2JAE - chains A and B; structure by X-ray diffraction, 1.25 A resolution.

[Chain A (and B)]
Name: L-amino acid oxidase
From: Rhodococcus opacus
Notes: EC 1.4.3.2; chain B of this document is another copy of the same molecule, construct and numbering; everything in this record applies to it too
UniProt: Q8VPD4 (Q8VPD4_RHOOP); residues 2-490 here correspond to UniProt positions 46-534 (UniProt number = residue number + 44)
Sequence (489 residues; row label = number of the first residue in the row):
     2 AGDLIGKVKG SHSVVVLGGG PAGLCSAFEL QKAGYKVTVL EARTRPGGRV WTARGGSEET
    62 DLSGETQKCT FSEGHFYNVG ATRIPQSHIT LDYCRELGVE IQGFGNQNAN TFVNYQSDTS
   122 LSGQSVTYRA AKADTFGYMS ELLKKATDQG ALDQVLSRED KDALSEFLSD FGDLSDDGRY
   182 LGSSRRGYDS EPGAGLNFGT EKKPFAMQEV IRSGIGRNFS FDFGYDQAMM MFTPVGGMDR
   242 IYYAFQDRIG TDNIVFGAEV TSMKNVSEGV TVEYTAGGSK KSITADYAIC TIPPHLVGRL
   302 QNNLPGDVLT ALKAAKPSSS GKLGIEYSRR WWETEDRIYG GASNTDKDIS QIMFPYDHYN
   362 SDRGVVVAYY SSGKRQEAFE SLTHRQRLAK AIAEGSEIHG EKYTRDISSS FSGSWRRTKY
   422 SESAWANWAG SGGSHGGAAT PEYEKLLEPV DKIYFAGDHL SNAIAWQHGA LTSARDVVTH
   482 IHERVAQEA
Not modelled in the structure: 2-3, 433-439, 490 (chain B: 2-3, 432-439, 489-490)
Curated features (UniProtKB/Swiss-Prot):
  - binding site (FAD): P22, A23, E42 to R44, R50, G81 to R84, V261, D459, A466 to Q468
  - binding site (substrate): R84, Q228, Y371, A466
Ligand contacts: FAD (flavin-adenine dinucleotide): G19, G20, G21, P22, A23, G24, L41, E42, A43, R44, G48, G49, R50, V51, V80, G81, A82, T83, R84, A259, E260, V261, T292, I293, P294, L297, S321, K323, Y371, W416, Y421, A425, W426, G458, D459, A466, W467, Q468, A471

[Interface between chain A and chain B]
Pairs across the interface - 157 pairs, chain A then chain B:
  Q87(A) with N109(B), hydrogen bond; N111(B); R338(B), hydrogen bond (backbone-side chain); I339(B); Y340(B), hydrogen bond (side chain-backbone)
  S88(A) with E192(B), hydrogen bond; R338(B)
  H89(A) with E192(B), salt bridge; R338(B), hydrogen bond (backbone-side chain)
  L92(A) with Y340(B), hydrophobic; N361(B), hydrogen bond (backbone-side chain)
  D93(A) with R338(B), salt bridge
  R96(A) with T335(B); Y340(B), hydrogen bond; N361(B), hydrogen bond
  I102(A) with Y360(B), hydrophobic; N361(B)
  G106(A) with M231(B)
  Q108(A) with Q108(B), hydrogen bond; M231(B)
  N109(A) with Q87(B), hydrogen bond; M230(B); M231(B), hydrogen bond (side chain-backbone)
  A110(A) with A229(B), hydrophobic; M230(B), hydrogen bond (backbone-backbone)
  N111(A) with Q87(B)
  R130(A) with G225(B); Y226(B), hydrogen bond (side chain-backbone); A229(B)
  T136(A) with F168(B)
  F137(A) with F172(B), hydrophobic; F224(B), hydrophobic
  M140(A) with M140(B), hydrophobic; S141(B); L144(B), hydrophobic; L169(B), hydrophobic
  L143(A) with L153(B); V156(B), hydrophobic
  L144(A) with M140(B), hydrophobic; L144(B)
  K146(A) with L153(B); V156(B)
  A147(A) with A147(B), hydrophobic
  Q150(A) with A152(B), hydrogen bond (side chain-backbone)
  A152(A) with Q150(B); A152(B), hydrophobic
  L153(A) with L143(B)
  V156(A) with L143(B), hydrophobic; M208(B)
  L157(A) with M208(B), hydrophobic; I212(B), hydrophobic
  S158(A) with R213(B)
  D161(A) with Q209(B); I212(B); R213(B), salt bridge
  A164(A) with I212(B), hydrophobic
  F168(A) with T136(B); G217(B)
  D171(A) with S221(B), hydrogen bond
  F172(A) with F137(B), hydrophobic; F224(B), hydrophobic
  S185(A) with Y226(B)
  R186(A) with S221(B); F224(B)
  G188(A) with Y226(B)
  Y189(A) with Y226(B), hydrophobic
  E192(A) with S88(B), hydrogen bond; H89(B); Y226(B), hydrogen bond; H469(B)
  P193(A) with H469(B), hydrogen bond (backbone-side chain)
  G194(A) with S462(B); N463(B), hydrogen bond (backbone-backbone); T473(B)
  A195(A) with L461(B); S462(B); T473(B), hydrogen bond (backbone-side chain); S474(B); D477(B)
  G196(A) with Y444(B), hydrogen bond (backbone-side chain); L448(B); L461(B), hydrogen bond (backbone-backbone); S462(B); N463(B)
  L197(A) with L448(B), hydrophobic
  N198(A) with N463(B)
  F199(A) with N463(B)
  M208(A) with V156(B); L157(B), hydrophobic
  Q209(A) with D161(B), hydrogen bond
  I212(A) with L157(B), hydrophobic; D161(B); A164(B), hydrophobic; L165(B)
  R213(A) with S158(B); E160(B); D161(B), salt bridge
  G217(A) with F168(B)
  R218(A) with D171(B)
  S221(A) with D171(B), hydrogen bond; R186(B)
  F224(A) with F137(B), hydrophobic; F172(B), hydrophobic; R186(B)
  G225(A) with R130(B)
  Y226(A) with R130(B), hydrogen bond (backbone-side chain); S185(B); G188(B); Y189(B), hydrophobic; E192(B), hydrogen bond
  A229(A) with A110(B), hydrophobic; R130(B)
  M230(A) with Q108(B); N109(B); A110(B), hydrogen bond (backbone-backbone); M230(B), hydrophobic
  M231(A) with G106(B); Q108(B); N109(B), hydrogen bond (backbone-side chain); Y340(B)
  F233(A) with Y340(B), hydrophobic; Y360(B)
  T335(A) with R96(B)
  R338(A) with Q87(B), hydrogen bond (side chain-backbone); S88(B); H89(B), hydrogen bond (side chain-backbone); D93(B), salt bridge
  I339(A) with Q87(B)
  Y340(A) with Q87(B); L92(B), hydrophobic; R96(B), hydrogen bond; M231(B); F233(B), hydrophobic
  Y360(A) with I102(B), hydrophobic; F233(B)
  N361(A) with L92(B), hydrogen bond (side chain-backbone); R96(B), hydrogen bond; I102(B)
  A440(A) with F199(B), hydrophobic
  Y444(A) with G196(B), hydrogen bond (side chain-backbone)
  L448(A) with G196(B); L197(B), hydrophobic
  L461(A) with A195(B); G196(B), hydrogen bond (backbone-backbone)
  S462(A) with G194(B); A195(B); G196(B)
  N463(A) with G194(B), hydrogen bond (backbone-backbone); G196(B), hydrogen bond (side chain-backbone); N198(B), hydrogen bond (side chain-backbone); F199(B)
  H469(A) with E192(B); P193(B), hydrogen bond (side chain-backbone)
  T473(A) with G194(B); A195(B), hydrogen bond (side chain-backbone)
  S474(A) with A195(B)
  D477(A) with A195(B)
Also at the interface, not in a pair above, chain A (82 interface residues in all): C95, E101, G104, L165, L169, F220, E445, A464, G470
Also at the interface, not in a pair above, chain B (84 interface residues in all): C95, Q103, G104, K146, F220, E334, A440, E445, A464, G470

[Summary]
Chain A and chain B form an interface of 82 and 84 residues respectively, with 40 hydrogen bonds and 5 salt
bridges. Among the polar pairs are H89(A)-E192(B), D93(A)-R338(B) and D161(A)-R213(B). Ligands of chain A:
flavin-adenine dinucleotide.
Chain A and chain B are both L-amino acid oxidase (Rhodococcus opacus); the structure, The structure of
L-amino acid oxidase from Rhodococcus opacus in the unbound state, was determined by X-ray diffraction (same
publication as 2JB1, 2JB2 and 2JB3).
